Entry 2XDQ (X-ray diffraction, 2.40 A resolution); this record covers chains A and B.

== Chain A ==
Protein: Light-independent protochlorophyllide reductase subunit N
Source organism: Thermosynechococcus elongatus
Notes: EC 1.18.-.-
UniProtKB: Q8DGH2 (CHLN_THEEB); residue numbers follow UniProt; this construct covers 1-460
Sequence (460 residues; each row starts with the number of its first residue):
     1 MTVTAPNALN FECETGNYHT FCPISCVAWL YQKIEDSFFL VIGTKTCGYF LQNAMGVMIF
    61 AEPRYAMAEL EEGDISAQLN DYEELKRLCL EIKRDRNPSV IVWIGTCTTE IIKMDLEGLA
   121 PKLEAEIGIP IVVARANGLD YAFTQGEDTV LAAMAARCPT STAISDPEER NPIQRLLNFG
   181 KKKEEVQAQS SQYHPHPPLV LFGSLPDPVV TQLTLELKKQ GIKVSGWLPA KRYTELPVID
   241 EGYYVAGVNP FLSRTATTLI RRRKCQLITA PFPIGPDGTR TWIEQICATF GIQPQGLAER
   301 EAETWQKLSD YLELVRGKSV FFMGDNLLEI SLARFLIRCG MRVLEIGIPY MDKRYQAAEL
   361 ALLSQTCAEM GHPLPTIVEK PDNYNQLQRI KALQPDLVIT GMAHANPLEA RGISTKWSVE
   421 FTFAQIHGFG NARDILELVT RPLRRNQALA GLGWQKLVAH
Not modelled in the structure: 1-5, 163-191, 460
Ion coordination: 4Fe-4S cluster Fe: Cys22, Cys47, Cys107 (shared with Asp36(B) of chain B)
Small-molecule neighbours:
  - 1-methylguanidine (MGX): Phe21, Ser25, Ala28, Trp29, Ala54, Met58, Val419, Thr422, Phe423
  - 4Fe-4S cluster (SF4): Cys22, Ile24, Thr46, Cys47, Thr106, Cys107, Gly138
Swiss-Prot annotation at these positions:
  - binding site ([4Fe-4S] cluster): Cys22, Cys47, Cys107
Reported in the primary citation:
  - 4Fe-4S cluster coordination: Cys22, Cys47, Cys107
  - binding site for 1-methylguanidine: Phe21, Trp29, Thr422, Phe423 (proposed by the authors, not directly observed)

== Chain B ==
Protein: Light-independent protochlorophyllide reductase subunit B
Source organism: Thermosynechococcus elongatus
Notes: EC 1.18.-.-
UniProtKB: Q8DGC6 (CHLB_THEEB); residue numbers follow UniProt; this construct covers 1-508
Sequence (511 residues; row label = number of the first residue in the row; numbers below 1 keep their minus sign (Ala-2 is residue -2)):
    -2 AAAMKLAYWM YAGPAHIGTL RIASSFKNVH GIMHAPLGDD YFNVMRSMLE RERDFTPVTA
    58 SIVDRHVLAR GSQEKVVDNI IRKDTEEHPD LIVLTPTCTS SILQEDLQNF VRRASLSTTA
   118 DVLLADVNHY RVNELQAADR TLEQIVQFYI DKARRQGTLG TSKTPTPSVN IIGITTLGFH
   178 NQHDCRELKQ LMADLGIQVN LVIPAAATVH DLQRLPQAWF NLVPYREIGG LTAQYLEREF
   238 GQPSVRITPM GVVETARCIR AIQGVLNAQG AGVNYEAFIE QQTREVSQAA WFSRSIDCQN
   298 LTGKKAVVFG DNTHAAAMTK ILSREMGIHV VWAGTYCKYD ADWFRAEVAG FCDEVLITDD
   358 HTVVGDAIAR VEPAAIFGTQ MERHVGKRLN IPCGVIAAPI HIQDFPVGYR PFLGYEGTNQ
   418 LVDLIYNSFT LGMEDHLLEI FGGHDTKAVI HKGLSADSDL TWTAAGLAEL NKIPGFVRGK
   478 VKRNTEKFAR EQGISEITVE VLYAAKEAVG A
Not modelled in the structure: -2 to 0, 441-508
Construct notes: expression tag (-2 to 0)
Ion coordination: 4Fe-4S cluster Fe: Asp36 (shared with Cys22(A), Cys47(A), Cys107(A) of chain A)
Small-molecule neighbours: 4Fe-4S cluster (SF4): Pro33, Leu34, Asp36
Swiss-Prot annotation at these positions:
  - active site: Asp294 (Proton donor)
  - binding site ([4Fe-4S] cluster): Asp36
  - binding site (substrate): Gly429, Met430
Reported in the primary citation:
  - 4Fe-4S cluster coordination: Asp36
  - mutagenesis - C95A, C95S: abolished catalytic activity (citing earlier work)

== Interface between chain A and chain B ==
Residue-residue contacts (97; chain A residue first):
  Gly16(A) - Leu34(B)
  Gly16(A) - Ile59(B)
  Asn17(A) - Ala57(B)  hydrogen bond (side chain-backbone)
  Tyr18(A) - Leu34(B)
  Tyr18(A) - Asp37(B)
  His19(A) - Asp37(B)  salt bridge
  His19(A) - Asn40(B)  hydrogen bond
  His19(A) - Val41(B)
  Thr20(A) - Leu34(B)
  Phe21(A) - Tyr38(B)  hydrophobic
  Leu40(A) - Leu3(B)  hydrophobic
  Thr44(A) - Cys95(B)  hydrogen bond
  Lys45(A) - Met7(B)
  Lys45(A) - Pro11(B)
  Thr46(A) - Pro11(B)
  Thr46(A) - His13(B)
  Thr46(A) - Asp36(B)
  Thr46(A) - Cys95(B)  hydrogen bond
  Thr46(A) - His126(B)
  Gly48(A) - Met7(B)
  Tyr49(A) - Met7(B)
  Tyr49(A) - Gly10(B)
  Tyr49(A) - Pro11(B)
  Tyr49(A) - Ile14(B)  hydrophobic
  Tyr49(A) - Met42(B)  hydrophobic
  Phe50(A) - Tyr38(B)  hydrophobic
  Gln52(A) - Tyr5(B)
  Gln52(A) - Trp6(B)
  Gln52(A) - Met7(B)  hydrogen bond (side chain-backbone)
  Asn53(A) - Tyr38(B)  hydrogen bond (backbone-side chain)
  Asn53(A) - Met42(B)  hydrogen bond
  Ala54(A) - Tyr38(B)  hydrogen bond (backbone-side chain)
  Ile59(A) - Tyr5(B)
  Phe60(A) - Trp6(B)  hydrophobic
  Phe60(A) - Met378(B)  hydrophobic
  Phe60(A) - His381(B)
  Phe60(A) - Arg385(B)  hydrogen bond (backbone-side chain)
  Phe60(A) - His398(B)
  Glu62(A) - Arg385(B)
  Tyr65(A) - Tyr5(B)  hydrophobic
  Ala66(A) - Ala4(B)
  Met67(A) - Lys2(B)
  Met67(A) - Leu3(B)
  Met67(A) - Ala4(B)  hydrogen bond (backbone-backbone)
  Ala68(A) - Met1(B)  hydrophobic
  Ala68(A) - Lys2(B)
  Glu69(A) - Met1(B)
  Glu69(A) - Lys2(B)  salt bridge
  Leu70(A) - Met1(B)  hydrophobic
  Leu70(A) - Tyr127(B)
  Glu71(A) - Met1(B)  hydrogen bond (side chain-backbone)
  Glu72(A) - Tyr127(B)
  Glu72(A) - Arg128(B)  salt bridge
  Asp74(A) - Met1(B)  hydrogen bond (side chain-backbone)
  Ile75(A) - Ile99(B)  hydrophobic
  Ile75(A) - Tyr127(B)
  Leu79(A) - Met1(B)
  Glu84(A) - Met1(B)  hydrogen bond (side chain-backbone)
  Leu85(A) - Met1(B)  hydrophobic
  Arg87(A) - Met1(B)  hydrogen bond (side chain-backbone)
  Leu88(A) - Met1(B)  hydrophobic
  Leu88(A) - Leu3(B)  hydrophobic
  Cys107(A) - Pro33(B)  hydrophobic
  Thr108(A) - Ile99(B)
  Glu110(A) - Arg62(B)  salt bridge
  Ile111(A) - Thr96(B)
  Ile111(A) - Ile99(B)  hydrophobic
  Ile111(A) - Leu100(B)  hydrophobic
  Ile112(A) - Ile99(B)  hydrophobic
  Arg135(A) - Arg62(B)
  Gly138(A) - Leu34(B)
  Leu139(A) - Val60(B)
  Asp140(A) - Arg62(B)  salt bridge
  Asp382(A) - Arg79(B)  salt bridge
  Tyr384(A) - Lys80(B)
  Tyr384(A) - Glu83(B)
  Tyr384(A) - Glu84(B)
  Asn385(A) - Arg79(B)  hydrogen bond
  Leu387(A) - Phe52(B)  hydrophobic
  Met402(A) - Ser44(B)
  Met402(A) - Met45(B)  hydrophobic
  Ala403(A) - Asn40(B)
  Ala403(A) - Val41(B)
  Ala403(A) - Ser44(B)  hydrogen bond (backbone-side chain)
  His404(A) - Phe52(B)
  Asn406(A) - Ser44(B)  hydrogen bond (side chain-backbone)
  Asn406(A) - Glu49(B)
  Pro407(A) - Glu49(B)
  Pro407(A) - Arg50(B)
  Pro407(A) - Asp51(B)
  Pro407(A) - Phe52(B)  hydrophobic
  Ala410(A) - Arg50(B)
  Arg411(A) - Arg50(B)  hydrogen bond (side chain-backbone)
  Arg411(A) - Asp51(B)  salt bridge
  Arg411(A) - Phe52(B)
  Leu457(A) - Arg50(B)
  Ala459(A) - Asp51(B)
Interface residues without a listed pair, chain A (63 interface residues in all): Thr15, Glu91, Ile92, Lys113, Tyr141, Ala142, Leu408
Interface residues without a listed pair, chain B (52 interface residues in all): Gly35, Arg48, Thr56, Asp61, Leu65, Asn76, Glu131, Gln377

== In short ==
63 residues of chain A face 52 of chain B across their interface; the contacts include 18 hydrogen bonds and 7
salt bridges. Polar pairs include His19(A)-Asp37(B), Glu69(A)-Lys2(B) and Glu72(A)-Arg128(B). The paper
reports a binding site for 1-methylguanidine at Phe21(A), Trp29(A) and Thr422(A) among others; C95A and C95S
of chain B abolish catalytic activity.
Here chain A is Light-independent protochlorophyllide reductase subunit N and chain B is Light-independent
protochlorophyllide reductase subunit B, both from Thermosynechococcus elongatus. Entry 2XDQ (Dark Operative
Protochlorophyllide Oxidoreductase (ChlN-ChlB)2 Complex) was determined by X-ray diffraction.
